5U3D - chains A and E of the 4 polymer chains in the assembly; structure by X-ray diffraction, 1.77 A resolution.

Chain A:
Protein: Memab trastuzumab fab light chain I83E
Organism: Homo sapiens
Notes: antibody fragment or engineered binder
Amino-acid sequence (214 residues; each row starts with the number of its first residue):
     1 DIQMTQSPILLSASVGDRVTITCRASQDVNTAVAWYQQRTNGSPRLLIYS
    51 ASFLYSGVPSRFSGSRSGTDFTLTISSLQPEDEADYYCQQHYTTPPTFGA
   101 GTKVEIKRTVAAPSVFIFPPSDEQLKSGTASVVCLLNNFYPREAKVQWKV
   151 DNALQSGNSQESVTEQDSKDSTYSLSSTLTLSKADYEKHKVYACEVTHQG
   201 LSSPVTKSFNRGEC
Disulfide bonds: Cys23-Cys88, Cys134-Cys194
Residues lining bound ligands: meso-erythritol (MRY): Gln37, Arg39, Arg45, Arg61, Phe62, Glu81, Asp82

Chain E:
Protein: Protein L
Organism: Finegoldia magna
UniProt: Q51918 (Q51918_FINMA); residues 21-81 here correspond to UniProt positions 477-537 (UniProt number = residue number + 456)
Amino-acid sequence (65 residues; numbered 17 to 81; the number before each row is that of its first residue):
    17 SGSEVTIKVNLIFADGKIQTAEFKGTFEEATAEAYRYAALLAKVNGEYTA
    67 DLEDGGNHMNIKFAG
Not modelled in the structure: 17-18
Sequence notes: expression tag (17-20); engineered mutation Ile34 (Thr490 in Q51918), Ala55 (Asp511 in Q51918), Asn73 (Tyr529 in Q51918), His74 (Thr530 in Q51918), Met75 (Ile531 in Q51918)

Interface between chain A and chain E:
Pairs across the interface - 30 pairs, chain A then chain E:
  Ser7(A) - Phe39(E)
  Ser7(A) - Glu49(E)  hydrogen bond
  Pro8(A) - Ala37(E)  hydrophobic
  Pro8(A) - Glu38(E)
  Pro8(A) - Phe39(E)  hydrophobic
  Pro8(A) - Tyr53(E)
  Ile9(A) - Glu38(E)  hydrogen bond (backbone-backbone)
  Ile9(A) - Lys40(E)
  Leu10(A) - Ala37(E)
  Leu10(A) - Glu38(E)  hydrogen bond (backbone-backbone)
  Leu11(A) - Leu27(E)  hydrophobic
  Leu11(A) - Gln35(E)
  Leu11(A) - Thr36(E)
  Leu11(A) - Ala37(E)  hydrophobic
  Leu11(A) - Tyr53(E)
  Ser12(A) - Gln35(E)
  Ser12(A) - Thr36(E)  hydrogen bond (backbone-backbone)
  Ala13(A) - Gln35(E)
  Asp17(A) - Lys33(E)  salt bridge
  Asp17(A) - Gln35(E)
  Arg18(A) - Gln35(E)  hydrogen bond (backbone-side chain)
  Arg18(A) - Val60(E)
  Arg18(A) - Asn61(E)
  Thr20(A) - Tyr53(E)  hydrogen bond (backbone-side chain)
  Thr20(A) - Leu57(E)
  Thr22(A) - Leu56(E)
  Arg24(A) - Glu49(E)  salt bridge
  Arg24(A) - Arg52(E)
  Thr72(A) - Leu56(E)
  Lys107(A) - Thr36(E)  hydrogen bond
Interface residues without a listed pair, chain A (18 interface residues in all): Thr5, Val19, Asp70, Glu105
Interface residues without a listed pair, chain E (16 interface residues in all): Ile34

Overview:
18 residues of chain A face 16 of chain E across their interface; the contacts include 7 hydrogen bonds and 2
salt bridges. Polar pairs include Asp17(A)-Lys33(E), Arg24(A)-Glu49(E) and Ser7(A)-Glu49(E). Bound to chain A:
meso-erythritol.
Chain A is Memab trastuzumab fab light chain I83E (Homo sapiens) and chain E is Protein L (Finegoldia magna);
the structure, Structure of meditope enabled trastuzumab I83E variant, was determined by X-ray diffraction.
